8DHF - chain A; structure by X-ray diffraction, 1.78 A resolution.

[Chain A]
Molecule: Dihydroorotate dehydrogenase (quinone), mitochondrial
From: Homo sapiens
Notes: EC 1.3.5.2; fragment: truncated
UniProt: Q02127 (PYRD_HUMAN); residues 30-396 here correspond to UniProt positions 29-395 (UniProt number = residue number - 1)
Chain sequence (369 residues; each row starts with the number of its first residue):
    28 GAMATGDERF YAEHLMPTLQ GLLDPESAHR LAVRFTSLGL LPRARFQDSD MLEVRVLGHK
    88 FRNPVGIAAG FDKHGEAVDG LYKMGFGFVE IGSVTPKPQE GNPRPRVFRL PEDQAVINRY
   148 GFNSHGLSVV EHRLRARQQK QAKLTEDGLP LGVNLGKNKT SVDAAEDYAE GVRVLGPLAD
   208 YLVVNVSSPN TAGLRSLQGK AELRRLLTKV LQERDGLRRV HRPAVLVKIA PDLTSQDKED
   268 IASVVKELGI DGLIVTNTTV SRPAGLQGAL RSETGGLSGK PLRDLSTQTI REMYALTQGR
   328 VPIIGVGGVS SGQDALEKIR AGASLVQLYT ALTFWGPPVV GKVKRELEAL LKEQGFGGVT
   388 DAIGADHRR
Not modelled in the structure: 28-30, 70-73, 219-225
Sequence notes: expression tag (28-29)
Curated features (UniProtKB/Swiss-Prot):
  - active site: S215 (Nucleophile)
  - binding site (FMN): A96 to K100, S120, N181, N212, K255, T283, G306, G335, Y356, T357
  - binding site (substrate): K100, N145 to F149, N212 to N217, N284, T285
Small-molecule neighbours:
  - FMN (flavin mononucleotide): A95, A96, G97, K100, G119, S120, V143, N145, Y147, N181, N212, K255, T283, N284, T285, S305, G306, L309, V333, G334, G335, V336, L355, Y356, T357
  - orotic acid (ORO): K100, N145, R146, Y147, G148, F149, N212, N284, T285
  - T6L ((6M)-N-(2-chloro-6-fluorophenyl)-6-[4-ethyl-3-(hydroxymethyl)-5-oxo-4,5-dihydro-1H-1,2,4-triazol-1-yl]-5-fluoro-2-{[(2S)-1,1,1-trifluoropropan-2-yl]oxy}pyridine-3-carboxamide): Y38, L42, M43, L46, Q47, L50, P52, A55, H56, L58, A59, F62, T63, L67, L68, F98, V134, R136, V143, Y356, L359, T360, G363, P364

[Overview]
Ligands of chain A: flavin mononucleotide, orotic acid and compound T6L. Curated annotation (UniProt) lists
active-site residue S215, 14 FMN-binding residues and 14 substrate-binding residues.
Chain A is Dihydroorotate dehydrogenase (quinone), mitochondrial (Homo sapiens); the structure, Dhodh in
complex with ligand 11, was determined by X-ray diffraction (same publication as 8DHG and 8DHH).
